PDB entry 3UXI | X-ray diffraction, 2.73 A resolution | chains A and C of the 4 polymer chains in the assembly

Chain A (and C):
Protein: L-Rhamnose isomerase
Source organism: Bacillus halodurans
Notes: EC 5.3.1.14; chain C of this document is another copy of the same molecule, construct and numbering; everything in this record applies to it too
Reference sequence: Q9KCL9 (RHAA_BACHD); numbering as in UniProt (aligned over 1-418)
Sequence (424 residues; numbered -5 to 418; the number before each row is that of its first residue; numbers below 1 keep their minus sign (His-5 is residue -5)):
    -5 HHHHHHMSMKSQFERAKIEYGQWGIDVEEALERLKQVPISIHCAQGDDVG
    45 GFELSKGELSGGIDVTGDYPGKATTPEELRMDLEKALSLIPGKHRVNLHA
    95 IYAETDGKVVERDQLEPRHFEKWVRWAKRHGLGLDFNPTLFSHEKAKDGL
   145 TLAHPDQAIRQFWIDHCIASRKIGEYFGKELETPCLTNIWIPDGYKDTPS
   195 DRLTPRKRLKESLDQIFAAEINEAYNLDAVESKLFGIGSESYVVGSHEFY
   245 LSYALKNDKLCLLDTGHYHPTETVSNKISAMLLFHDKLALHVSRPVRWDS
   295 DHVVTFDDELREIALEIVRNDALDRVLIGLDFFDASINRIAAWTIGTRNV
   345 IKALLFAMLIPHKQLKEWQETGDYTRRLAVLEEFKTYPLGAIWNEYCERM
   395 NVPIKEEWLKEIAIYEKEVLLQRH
Unresolved in the structure: -5 to 4, 50-60, 418 (chain C: -5 to 2, 50-60, 418)
Construct notes: expression tag (-5 to 0); engineered mutation Ala38 (Trp in Q9KCL9)
Ion coordination: Mn2+: Glu225, Asp325

How chain A and chain C interact:
Residue-residue contacts (55; chain A residue first):
  Gln6(A) with Arg9(C)
  Arg9(A) with Met3(C); Ser5(C); Gln6(C)
  Glu13(A) with Gln6(C); Lys399(C), salt bridge
  Trp17(A) with Glu400(C)
  Thr265(A) with Arg291(C), hydrogen bond
  Arg291(A) with Thr265(C), hydrogen bond
  Thr299(A) with Glu376(C)
  Phe300(A) with Glu376(C), hydrogen bond (backbone-side chain); Lys379(C), hydrogen bond (backbone-side chain)
  Asp301(A) with Asp302(C)
  Asp302(A) with Asp301(C); Asp302(C), hydrogen bond (backbone-side chain); Arg305(C), salt bridge
  Arg305(A) with Asp302(C), salt bridge; Arg305(C)
  Ile331(A) with Tyr368(C), hydrophobic; Thr369(C)
  Asn332(A) with Thr369(C), hydrogen bond (backbone-side chain)
  Ala335(A) with Thr369(C)
  Ile339(A) with Leu372(C), hydrophobic
  Asn343(A) with Glu376(C), hydrogen bond
  Lys346(A) with Thr380(C)
  Tyr368(A) with Ile331(C), hydrophobic
  Thr369(A) with Ile331(C); Asn332(C), hydrogen bond (side chain-backbone); Ala335(C)
  Leu372(A) with Val297(C), hydrophobic
  Ala373(A) with Ile339(C); Trp402(C), hydrophobic; Leu403(C), hydrophobic
  Glu376(A) with Thr299(C); Phe300(C), hydrogen bond (side chain-backbone); Asn343(C), hydrogen bond
  Glu377(A) with Lys399(C); Trp402(C), hydrogen bond
  Lys379(A) with Phe300(C), hydrogen bond (side chain-backbone)
  Thr380(A) with Lys346(C); Gly384(C)
  Tyr381(A) with Lys399(C), hydrogen bond; Glu400(C), hydrogen bond
  Gly384(A) with Thr380(C)
  Trp387(A) with Thr380(C)
  Lys399(A) with Glu13(C), salt bridge; Glu377(C); Tyr381(C)
  Glu400(A) with Trp17(C); Glu377(C); Tyr381(C), hydrogen bond
  Trp402(A) with Ala373(C), hydrophobic; Glu377(C), hydrogen bond
  Leu403(A) with Arg370(C); Ala373(C), hydrophobic
Other interface residues (no listed pair), chain A (39 interface residues in all): Tyr63, Pro264, Arg288, Val297, Arg370, Leu383, Asn388
Other interface residues (no listed pair), chain C (41 interface residues in all): Tyr63, Pro264, Arg288, Ser330, Leu383, Trp387

In short:
39 residues of chain A and 41 residues of chain C are in contact; the contacts include 16 hydrogen bonds and 4
salt bridges. Polar contacts include Glu13(A)-Lys399(C), Asp302(A)-Arg305(C) and Thr265(A)-Arg291(C).
Glu225(A) and Asp325(A) form the Mn2+ site.
Chain A and chain C are both L-Rhamnose isomerase (Bacillus halodurans); the structure, Crystal structure of
L-rhamnose isomerase W38A mutant from Bacillus halodurans, was determined by X-ray diffraction, deposited
together with 3UVA, 3UU0 and 3P14.
